7ND3 - chains H and L of the 5 polymer chains in the assembly; structure by electron microscopy, 3.70 A resolution.

Chain H:
Molecule: COVOX-40 heavy chain
From: Homo sapiens
Sequence (237 residues; each row starts with the number of its first residue; numbers below 1 keep their minus sign (Ile-12 is residue -12)):
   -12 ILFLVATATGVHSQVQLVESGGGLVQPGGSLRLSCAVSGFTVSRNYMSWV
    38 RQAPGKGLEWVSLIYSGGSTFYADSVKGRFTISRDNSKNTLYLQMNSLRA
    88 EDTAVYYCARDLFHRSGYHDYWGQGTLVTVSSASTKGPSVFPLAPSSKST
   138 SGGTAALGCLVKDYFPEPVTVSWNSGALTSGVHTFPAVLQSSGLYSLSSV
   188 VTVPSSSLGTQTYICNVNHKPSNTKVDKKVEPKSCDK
Disordered / not traced: -12 to 1, 100-103, 119-224
Disulfide bonds: Cys22-Cys95

Chain L:
Molecule: COVOX-40 light chain
From: Homo sapiens
Sequence (226 residues; each row starts with the number of its first residue; numbers below 1 keep their minus sign (Ile-12 is residue -12)):
   -12 ILFLVATATGVHSVIWMTQSPSSLSASVGDRVTITCQASQDINNYLNWYQ
    38 QKPGKAPKLLIFDASNLETGVPSRFSGSGSGTDFTFTISSLQPEDIATYY
    88 CQQYDNLPAFGGGTKVDIKRTVAAPSVFIFPPSDEQLKSGTASVVCLLNN
   138 FYPREAKVQWKVDNALQSGNSQESVTEQDSKDSTYSLSSTLTLSKADYEK
   188 HKVYACEVTHQGLSSPVTKSFNRGEC
Disordered / not traced: -12 to 1, 108-213
Disulfide bonds: Cys23-Cys88

How chain H and chain L interact:
Residue-residue contacts - 22 pairs, chain H then chain L:
  Gln39(H) - Gln38(L)  hydrogen bond
  Gln39(H) - Tyr87(L)  hydrogen bond
  Lys43(H) - Tyr87(L)
  Gly44(H) - Tyr87(L)
  Leu45(H) - Gln38(L)
  Leu45(H) - Pro44(L)  hydrophobic
  Leu45(H) - Phe97(L)
  Trp47(H) - Pro95(L)  hydrophobic
  Tyr94(H) - Gln38(L)
  Tyr94(H) - Lys42(L)
  Tyr94(H) - Ala43(L)  hydrophobic
  Gly104(H) - Tyr36(L)  hydrogen bond (backbone-side chain)
  Gly104(H) - Gln89(L)  hydrogen bond (backbone-side chain)
  Tyr105(H) - Tyr36(L)
  Tyr105(H) - Phe49(L)  hydrophobic
  His106(H) - Tyr36(L)  hydrogen bond (backbone-side chain)
  His106(H) - Leu46(L)
  Asp107(H) - Leu46(L)
  Trp109(H) - Tyr36(L)  hydrophobic
  Trp109(H) - Ala43(L)  hydrophobic
  Trp109(H) - Pro44(L)
  Gly110(H) - Ala43(L)
Other interface residues (no listed pair), chain H (13 interface residues in all): Leu99
Other interface residues (no listed pair), chain L (13 interface residues in all): Asn34, Glu55

In short:
Chain H and chain L each contribute 13 residues to their interface, with 5 hydrogen bonds. Polar pairs include
Gln39(H)-Gln38(L), Gln39(H)-Tyr87(L) and Gly104(H)-Tyr36(L).
Here chain H is COVOX-40 heavy chain and chain L is COVOX-40 light chain, both from Homo sapiens. Entry 7ND3
(EM structure of SARS-CoV-2 Spike glycoprotein in complex with COVOX-40 Fab) was determined by electron
microscopy (same publication as 7BEH, 7BEJ, 7BEK, 7ND4, 7ND6 and 7ND7).
